7AK8 - chains A and G of the 4 polymer chains in the assembly; structure by X-ray diffraction, 2.50 A resolution.

Chain A:
Protein: GCN5 family acetyltransferase
From: Salmonella typhimurium
UniProt: A0A0D6I609 (A0A0D6I609_SALTM); residues 2-161 here = UniProt positions 2-161
Chain sequence (164 residues; numbered -2 to 161; the number before each row is that of its first residue; numbers below 1 keep their minus sign (Met-2 is residue -2)):
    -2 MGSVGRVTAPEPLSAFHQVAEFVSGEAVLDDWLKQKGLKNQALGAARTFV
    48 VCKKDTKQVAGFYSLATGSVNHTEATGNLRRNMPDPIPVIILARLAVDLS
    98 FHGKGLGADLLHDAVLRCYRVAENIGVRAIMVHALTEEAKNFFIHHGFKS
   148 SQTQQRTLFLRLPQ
Unresolved in the structure: -2 to 2, 71-80
Construct notes: initiating methionine (-2); expression tag (-1 to 1); engineered mutation Phe140 (Tyr in A0A0D6I609)
Residues lining bound ligands: acetyl coenzyme A (ACO): Ser21, Glu23, Leu26, Leu89, Ala90, Arg91, Leu92, Ala93, Val94, Phe98, His99, Gly100, Lys101, Gly102, Leu103, Gly104, Ala105, Val129, His130, Ala131, Leu132, Glu135, Ala136, Asn138, Phe139, Phe140, His142, His143

Chain G:
Protein: TacA1 antitoxin peptide
From: Salmonella typhimurium
UniProt: A0A2J0RDY6 (A0A2J0RDY6_SALTM); residues 52-88 here correspond to UniProt positions 59-95 (UniProt number = residue number + 7)
Chain sequence (39 residues; each row starts with the number of its first residue):
    50 GSFNFNDEQYEEFINLLDAPVADDPVIEKLLARKPQWDV
Unresolved in the structure: 50
Construct notes: expression tag (50-51)

Interface between chain A and chain G:
Contacting residue pairs (37; chain A residue first):
  Gly65(A) - Ser51(G)
  Ser66(A) - Ser51(G)  hydrogen bond (side chain-backbone)
  Ser66(A) - Phe52(G)  hydrogen bond (backbone-backbone)
  Val67(A) - Phe52(G)
  Val67(A) - Phe54(G)  hydrophobic
  Val67(A) - Phe62(G)  hydrophobic
  Asn68(A) - Phe52(G)  hydrogen bond (backbone-backbone)
  Asn68(A) - Asn53(G)
  Asn68(A) - Phe54(G)  hydrogen bond (backbone-backbone)
  Asn68(A) - Tyr59(G)
  His69(A) - Phe54(G)
  His69(A) - Asp56(G)  salt bridge
  His69(A) - Tyr59(G)
  Thr70(A) - Phe54(G)  hydrogen bond (backbone-backbone)
  Thr70(A) - Asp56(G)
  Pro81(A) - Tyr59(G)
  Ile84(A) - Tyr59(G)
  Ile84(A) - Phe62(G)  hydrophobic
  Val86(A) - Phe62(G)  hydrophobic
  Ile88(A) - Phe52(G)  hydrophobic
  Arg125(A) - Leu66(G)
  Met128(A) - Phe54(G)  hydrophobic
  His130(A) - Phe52(G)
  Ser148(A) - Glu61(G)  hydrogen bond
  Gln149(A) - Glu61(G)  hydrogen bond (backbone-side chain)
  Thr150(A) - Glu57(G)
  Thr150(A) - Gln58(G)
  Thr150(A) - Glu61(G)  hydrogen bond
  Gln151(A) - Phe54(G)
  Gln151(A) - Gln58(G)
  Phe156(A) - Phe54(G)  hydrophobic
  Phe156(A) - Phe62(G)  hydrophobic
  Phe156(A) - Leu65(G)  hydrophobic
  Arg158(A) - Leu65(G)  hydrogen bond (side chain-backbone)
  Arg158(A) - Leu66(G)  hydrogen bond (side chain-backbone)
  Arg158(A) - Ala68(G)  hydrogen bond (side chain-backbone)
  Arg158(A) - Pro69(G)  hydrogen bond (side chain-backbone)
Also at the interface, not in a pair above, chain A (23 interface residues in all): Thr64, Ala126, Lys146, Ser147
Also at the interface, not in a pair above, chain G (18 interface residues in all): Asn55, Ile63, Asp67, Val70

In short:
23 residues of chain A face 18 of chain G across their interface; the contacts include 12 hydrogen bonds and 1
salt bridge. Polar pairs include His69(A)-Asp56(G), Ser66(A)-Ser51(G) and Ser148(A)-Glu61(G). Bound to chain
A: acetyl coenzyme A.
Chain A is GCN5 family acetyltransferase and chain G is TacA1 antitoxin peptide, both from Salmonella
typhimurium; the structure, Structure of Salmonella TacT1 toxin bound to TacA1 antitoxin C-terminal peptide,
was determined by X-ray diffraction (same publication as 7AK7 and 7AK9).
